Entry 7WDF (electron microscopy, 3.90 A resolution); this record covers chains B and F of the 7 polymer chains in the assembly.

== Chain B ==
Molecule: Spike glycoprotein
Source organism: Severe acute respiratory syndrome coronavirus 2
UniProtKB: P0DTC2 (SPIKE_SARS2); residue numbers follow UniProt; this construct covers 1-241, 245-1206
Sequence (1258 residues; each row starts with the number of its first residue; note: 3 numbers in that range are skipped by the numbering (no residue carries them; nothing is unmodelled there)):
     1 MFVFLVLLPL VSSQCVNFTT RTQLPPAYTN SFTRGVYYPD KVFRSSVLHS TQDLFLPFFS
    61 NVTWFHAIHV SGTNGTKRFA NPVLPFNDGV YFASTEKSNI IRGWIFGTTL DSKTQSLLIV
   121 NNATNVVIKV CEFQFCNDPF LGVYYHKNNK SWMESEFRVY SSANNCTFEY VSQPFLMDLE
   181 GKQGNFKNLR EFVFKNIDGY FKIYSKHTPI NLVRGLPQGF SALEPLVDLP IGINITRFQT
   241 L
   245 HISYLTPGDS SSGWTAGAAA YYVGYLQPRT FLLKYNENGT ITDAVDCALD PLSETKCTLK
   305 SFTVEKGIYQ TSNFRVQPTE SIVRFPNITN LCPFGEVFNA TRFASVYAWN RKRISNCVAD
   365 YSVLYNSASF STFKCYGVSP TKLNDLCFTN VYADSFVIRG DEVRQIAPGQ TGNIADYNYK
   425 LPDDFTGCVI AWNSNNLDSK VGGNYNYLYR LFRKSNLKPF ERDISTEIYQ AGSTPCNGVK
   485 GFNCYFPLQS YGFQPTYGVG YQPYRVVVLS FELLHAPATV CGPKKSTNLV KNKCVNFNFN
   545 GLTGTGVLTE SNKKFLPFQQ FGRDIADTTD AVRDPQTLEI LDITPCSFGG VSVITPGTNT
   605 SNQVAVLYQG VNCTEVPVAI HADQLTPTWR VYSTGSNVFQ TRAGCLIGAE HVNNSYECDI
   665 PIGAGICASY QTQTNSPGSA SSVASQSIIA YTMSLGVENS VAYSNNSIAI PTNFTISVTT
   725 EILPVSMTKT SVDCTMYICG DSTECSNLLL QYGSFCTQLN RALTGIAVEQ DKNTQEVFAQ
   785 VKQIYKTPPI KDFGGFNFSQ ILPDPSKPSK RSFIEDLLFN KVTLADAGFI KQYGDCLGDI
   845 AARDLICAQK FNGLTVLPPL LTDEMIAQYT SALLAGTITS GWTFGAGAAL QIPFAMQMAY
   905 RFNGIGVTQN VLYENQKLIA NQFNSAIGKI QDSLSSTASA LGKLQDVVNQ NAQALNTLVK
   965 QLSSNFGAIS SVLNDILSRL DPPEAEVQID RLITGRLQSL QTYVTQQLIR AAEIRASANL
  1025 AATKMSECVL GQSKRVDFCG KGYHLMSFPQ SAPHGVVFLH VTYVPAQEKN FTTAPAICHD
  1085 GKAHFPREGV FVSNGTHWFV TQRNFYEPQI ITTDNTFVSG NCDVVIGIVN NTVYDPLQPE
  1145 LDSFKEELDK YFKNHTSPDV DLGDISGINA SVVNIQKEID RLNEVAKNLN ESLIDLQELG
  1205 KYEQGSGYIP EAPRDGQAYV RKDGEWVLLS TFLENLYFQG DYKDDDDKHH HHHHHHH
Not modelled in the structure: 1-13, 70-76, 248-254, 621-640, 677-688, 828-847, 1162-1261
Sequence notes: variant Phe-18 (Leu in P0DTC2), Ala-80 (Asp in P0DTC2), Gly-215 (Asp in P0DTC2), Ile-246 (Arg in P0DTC2), Asn-417 (Lys in P0DTC2), Lys-484 (Glu in P0DTC2), Tyr-501 (Asn in P0DTC2), Gly-614 (Asp in P0DTC2), Gly-682 (Arg in P0DTC2), Ser-683 (Arg in P0DTC2), Ser-685 (Arg in P0DTC2), Val-701 (Ala in P0DTC2), Pro-986 (Lys in P0DTC2), Pro-987 (Val in P0DTC2); expression tag (1207-1261)
Swiss-Prot annotation at these positions:
  - region: Asn-280 to Cys-301 (Putative superantigen), Arg-403 to Asp-405 (Integrin-binding motif), Asn-448 to Phe-456 (Immunodominant HLA epitope recognized by the CD8+), Pro-681, Ala-684 (Putative superantigen), Ser-816 to Tyr-837 (Fusion peptide 1), Lys-835 to Phe-855 (Fusion peptide 2), Asp-1163 to Glu-1202 (Heptad repeat 2)
  - site: Arg-815, Ser-816 (Cleavage)
  - glycosylation: Asn-17 (N-linked (GlcNAc...) (complex) asparagine), Asn-61 (N-linked (GlcNAc...) (hybrid) asparagine), Asn-74 (N-linked (GlcNAc...) (complex) asparagine), Asn-122 (N-linked (GlcNAc...) (hybrid) asparagine), Asn-149 (N-linked (GlcNAc...) (complex) asparagine), Asn-165 (N-linked (GlcNAc...) (complex) asparagine), Asn-234 (N-linked (GlcNAc...) (high mannose) asparagine), Asn-282 (N-linked (GlcNAc...) (complex) asparagine), Thr-323 (O-linked (GalNAc) threonine), Ser-325 (O-linked (HexNAc...) serine), Asn-331 (N-linked (GlcNAc...) (complex) asparagine), Asn-343 (N-linked (GlcNAc...) (complex) asparagine), Asn-603 (N-linked (GlcNAc...) (hybrid) asparagine), Asn-616 (N-linked (GlcNAc...) (complex) asparagine), Asn-657 (N-linked (GlcNAc...) (complex) asparagine), Thr-676 (O-linked (GlcNAc...) threonine), Thr-678 (O-linked (GlcNAc...) threonine), Asn-709 (N-linked (GlcNAc...) (high mannose) asparagine), Asn-717 (N-linked (GlcNAc...) (hybrid) asparagine), Asn-801 (N-linked (GlcNAc...) (hybrid) asparagine) and 6 more in UniProt
  - natural variant: Leu-5 (L5F: In strain: Iota/B.1.526), Ser-13 (S13I: In strain: Epsilon/B.1.427/B.1.429), Phe-18 (L18F: In strain: Beta/B.1.351, Gamma/P.1 and 1 more; this construct carries the variant), Thr-19 (T19I: In strain: Omicron/BQ.1.1, Omicron/XBB.1.5 and 1 more; T19R: In strain: Delta/B.1.617.2, Omicron/BA.2 and 4 more), Thr-20 (T20N: In strain: Gamma/P.1), Leu-24 to Ala-27 (sequence variant, change not given here; In strain: Omicron/BA.2, Omicron/BA.2.12.1 and 6 more), Pro-26 (P26S: In strain: Gamma/P.1), Gln-52 (Q52H: In strain: Omicron/EG.5.1), Ala-67 (A67V: In strain: Eta/B.1.525, Omicron/BA.1), His-69 to Val-70 (deletion: In strain: Alpha/B.1.1.7, Eta/B.1.525 and 5 more), Gly-75 (G75V: In strain: Lambda/C.37), Thr-76 (T76I: In strain: Lambda/C.37), 81 further natural variant entries in UniProt
  - mutagenesis: His-69 to Val-70 (Increased incorporation of cleaved spike into virions), Asn-121 (N121Q: Partial loss of biliverdin affinity), Arg-190 (R190K: Partial loss of biliverdin affinity), Asn-234 (N234Q: Increased resistance to neutralizing antibodies), Asn-331 (N331Q: Reduced viral infectivity), Asn-343 (N343Q: Reduced viral infectivity), Leu-452 (L452R: Increased resistance to neutralizing antibodies. Decreases HLA binding to NF9 epitope. Increased binding affinity to human ACE2), Tyr-453 (Y453F: Decreased HLA binding to NF9 epitope. Increased binding affinity to human ACE2), Ala-475 (A475V: Increased resistance to neutralizing antibodies), Val-483 (V483A: Increased resistance to neutralizing antibodies), Phe-490 (F490L: Increased resistance to neutralizing antibodies and human covalescent sera neutralization), Gln-493 (Q493N: Reduced host ACE2-binding affinity in vitro; Q493Y: Reduced host ACE2-binding affinity in vitro), 9 further mutagenesis entries in UniProt
Disulfides: Cys-131/Cys-166, Cys-291/Cys-301, Cys-379/Cys-432, Cys-480/Cys-488, Cys-538/Cys-590, Cys-617/Cys-649, Cys-662/Cys-671, Cys-738/Cys-760, Cys-743/Cys-749, Cys-1032/Cys-1043, Cys-1082/Cys-1126

== Chain F ==
Molecule: Heavy chain of S3H3 Fab
Source organism: Mus musculus
Notes: antibody fragment or engineered binder
Sequence (217 residues; row label = number of the first residue in the row):
     1 QVQLQQPGAE LVRPGASVKL SCKASGYSFT RFWMNWVKQR PGQGLEWIGM IHPSDSETRL
    61 NQKFKDKATL TVDKSSTTAY MQLSSPTSED SAVYYCARKD YDYDAWFAYW GQGTLVTVSA
   121 AKTTPPSVYP LAPGSAAQTN SMVTLGCLVK GYFPEPVTVT WNSGSLSSGV HTFPAVLQSD
   181 LYTLSSSVTV PSSTWPSETV TCNVAHPASS TKVDKKI
Disulfides: Cys-22/Cys-96, Cys-147/Cys-202

== Interface between chain B and chain F ==
Contacting residue pairs (24; chain B residue first):
  Thr-323(B) / His-52(F)
  Thr-323(B) / Asp-55(F)
  Glu-324(B) / His-52(F)  salt bridge
  Glu-324(B) / Ser-54(F)  hydrogen bond
  Arg-328(B) / Asp-102(F)  salt bridge
  Arg-328(B) / Tyr-103(F)
  Ser-530(B) / Arg-31(F)  hydrogen bond
  Thr-531(B) / Arg-31(F)
  Asn-532(B) / Arg-31(F)
  Asn-532(B) / Phe-32(F)
  Asn-532(B) / Asp-100(F)
  Asn-532(B) / Tyr-101(F)  hydrogen bond (side chain-backbone)
  Leu-533(B) / Tyr-101(F)
  Val-534(B) / Trp-33(F)  hydrophobic
  Lys-535(B) / Trp-33(F)
  Lys-535(B) / Tyr-103(F)
  Lys-537(B) / Trp-33(F)
  Lys-537(B) / His-52(F)
  Lys-537(B) / Asp-55(F)  salt bridge
  Lys-537(B) / Glu-57(F)  salt bridge
  Asp-578(B) / Asp-102(F)
  Gln-580(B) / Asp-102(F)
  Glu-583(B) / Asp-102(F)
  Glu-583(B) / Tyr-103(F)
Other interface residues (no listed pair), chain B (15 interface residues in all): Asn-536, Leu-585
Other interface residues (no listed pair), chain F (12 interface residues in all): Thr-30

== In short ==
The interface between chain B and chain F involves 15 residues on one side and 12 on the other; the contacts
include 3 hydrogen bonds and 4 salt bridges. Polar contacts include Glu-324(B)/His-52(F),
Arg-328(B)/Asp-102(F) and Lys-537(B)/Asp-55(F).
Chain B is Spike glycoprotein (Severe acute respiratory syndrome coronavirus 2) and chain F is Heavy chain of
S3H3 Fab (Mus musculus); the structure, SARS-CoV-2 Beta spike in complex with two S3H3 Fabs, was determined by
electron microscopy, deposited together with 7WCR, 7WCZ, 7WD0, 7WD7, 7WD8 and 7WD9.
